Entry 3TO9 (X-ray diffraction, 2.00 A resolution); this record covers chain A.

Chain A:
Name: Histone acetyltransferase ESA1
From: Saccharomyces cerevisiae
Notes: EC 2.3.1.48
UniProt: Q08649 (ESA1_YEAST); residues 160-435 here = UniProt positions 160-435
Sequence (276 residues; numbered 160 to 435; the number before each row is that of its first residue):
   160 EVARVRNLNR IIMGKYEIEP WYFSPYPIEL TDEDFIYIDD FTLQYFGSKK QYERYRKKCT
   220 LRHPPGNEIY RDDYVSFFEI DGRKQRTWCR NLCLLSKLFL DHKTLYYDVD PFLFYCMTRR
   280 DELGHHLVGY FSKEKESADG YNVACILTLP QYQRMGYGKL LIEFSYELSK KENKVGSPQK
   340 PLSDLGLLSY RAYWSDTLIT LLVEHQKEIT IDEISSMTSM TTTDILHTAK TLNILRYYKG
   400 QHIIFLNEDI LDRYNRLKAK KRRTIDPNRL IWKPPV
Sequence notes: engineered mutation Gln338 (Glu in Q08649)
Modified / non-standard residues: Lys262 (n(6)-acetyllysine; ALY)
Swiss-Prot annotation at these positions:
  - zinc finger: Ile195 to Leu220 (C2HC MYST-type)
  - motif: Arg245 to Tyr266 (ESA1-RPD3 motif)
  - binding site (acetyl-CoA): Ala303 to Thr307, Gln312 to Lys318, Ser342
  - site: Cys304 (Important for catalytic activity)
  - modified residue: Lys262 (N6-acetyllysine)
  - mutagenesis: Trp247 (W247A: Strongly reduces HAT activity), Asn250 (N250A: Strongly reduces HAT activity), Leu251 (L251A: Strongly reduces HAT activity), Cys252 (C252A: Strongly reduces HAT activity), Leu253 (L253A: Strongly reduces HAT activity), Leu254 (L254A: Strongly reduces HAT activity), Lys256 (K256A: Strongly reduces HAT activity), Leu259 (L259A: Strongly reduces HAT activity), Asp260 (D260A: Strongly reduces HAT activity), Lys262 (K262A: Strongly reduces HAT activity; K262R: Strongly reduces HAT activity), Cys304 (C304A: Reduces HAT activity; C304S: Strongly reduces HAT activity, but is not lethal (in vivo). Lethal, when associated with Q-338), Gly315 (G315E: Loss of function)
Small-molecule neighbours:
  - cacodylic acid (CAD): His261, Lys262, Thr263, Phe271, Ala303, Cys304, Gln338
  - coenzyme A (COA): Trp180, Phe258, Leu259, Ala303, Cys304, Ile305, Leu306, Thr307, Tyr311, Gln312, Arg313, Met314, Gly315, Tyr316, Gly317, Lys318, Leu341, Ser342, Leu344, Gly345, Ser348, Arg421

In short:
Chain A binds coenzyme A and cacodylic acid. UniProt lists 13 acetyl-CoA-binding residues and 12 mutagenesis
sites.
Chain A is Histone acetyltransferase ESA1 (Saccharomyces cerevisiae); the structure, Crystal structure of
yeast Esa1 E338Q HAT domain bound to coenzyme A with active site lysine ..., was determined by X-ray
diffraction (same publication as 3TO6, 3TO7, 3TOA and 3TOB).
